PDB entry 8FNG | electron microscopy, 2.20 A resolution | chains B and C of the 12 polymer chains in the assembly

== Chain B (and C) ==
Name: Lamina-associated polypeptide 2, isoform alpha, Integrase chimera
Source organism: Homo sapiens
Notes: EC 2.7.7.-, 3.1.-.-; chain C of this document is another copy of the same molecule, construct and numbering; everything in this record applies to it too
Reference sequence: chimeric construct of P42166, P12497: residues -53 to -3 from P42166 (LAP2A_HUMAN) positions 50-100 (UniProt number = residue number + 103); residues 1-288 from P12497 positions 1148-1435 (UniProt number = residue number + 1147)
Amino-acid sequence (364 residues; each row starts with the number of its first residue; numbers below 1 keep their minus sign (Gly-75 is residue -75)):
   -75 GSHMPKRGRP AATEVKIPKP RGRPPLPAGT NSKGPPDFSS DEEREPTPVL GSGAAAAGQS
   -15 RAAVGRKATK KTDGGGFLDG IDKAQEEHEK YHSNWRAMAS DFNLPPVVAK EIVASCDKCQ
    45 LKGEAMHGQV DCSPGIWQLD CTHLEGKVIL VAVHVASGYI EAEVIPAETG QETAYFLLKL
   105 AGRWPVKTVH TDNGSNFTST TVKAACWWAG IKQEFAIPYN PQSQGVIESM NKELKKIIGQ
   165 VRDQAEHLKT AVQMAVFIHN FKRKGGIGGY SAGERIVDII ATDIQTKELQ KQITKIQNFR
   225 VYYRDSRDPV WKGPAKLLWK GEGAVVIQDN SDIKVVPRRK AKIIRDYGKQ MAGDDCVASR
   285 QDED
Disordered / not traced: -75 to 1, 45-56, 140-148, 229-234, 271-288 (chain C: -75 to 211, 278-288)
Differences from the reference sequence: expression tag (-75 to -54); conflict Gln-17 (Arg86 in P42166); linker (-2 to 0); engineered mutation Ala140 (Gly1287 in P12497)
UniProt features mapped onto this chain:
  - modified residue: Thr-46 (Phosphothreonine), Ser-44 (Phosphoserine), Ser-37 (Phosphoserine), Ser-36 (Phosphoserine), Thr-29 (Phosphothreonine), Ser-24 (Phosphoserine), Arg-15 (Omega-N-methylarginine)
  - zinc finger: Asp3 to Gln44 (Integrase-type)
  - DNA-binding region: Phe223 to Asp270 (Integrase-type)
  - binding site (Zn(2+)): His12, His16, Cys40, Cys43
  - binding site (Mg(2+)): Asp64, Asp116, Glu152
What the authors report for this chain:
  - mutagenesis - E138K: unchanged catalytic activity
  - mutagenesis - G140A (3- to 5-fold), Q148H (5- to 10-fold), Q148K (5- to 10-fold), Q148R (5- to 10-fold): decreased catalytic activity
  - catalytic residues: Glu152 (citing earlier work)

== How chain B and chain C interact ==
Contacting residue pairs - 14 pairs, chain B then chain C:
  Pro30(B) - Gln274(C)
  Pro30(B) - Met275(C)  hydrophobic
  Ala205(B) - Tyr271(C)
  Ile208(B) - Tyr271(C)  hydrophobic
  Gln209(B) - Tyr271(C)
  Gln209(B) - Gln274(C)
  Gln209(B) - Met275(C)
  Glu212(B) - Gly272(C)
  Glu212(B) - Met275(C)
  Leu213(B) - Met275(C)  hydrophobic
  Gln216(B) - Gly272(C)
  Gln216(B) - Met275(C)
  Gln216(B) - Ala276(C)  hydrogen bond (side chain-backbone)
  Trp243(B) - Ala276(C)
Also at the interface, not in a pair above, chain B (11 interface residues in all): Trp19, Pro29, Val31
Also at the interface, not in a pair above, chain C (6 interface residues in all): Gly277

== Overview ==
The interface between chain B and chain C involves 11 residues on one side and 6 on the other; the contacts
include 1 hydrogen bond. Its one hydrogen-bonded contact is Gln216(B)-Ala276(C). From the paper: the catalytic
residue Glu152(B); G140A, Q148H and Q148K of chain B, among others, reduce catalytic activity; 5 substitutions
were tested in all.
Chain B and chain C are both Lamina-associated polypeptide 2, isoform alpha, Integrase chimera (Homo sapiens);
the structure, Structure of G140A HIV-1 intasome with Dolutegravir bound, was determined by electron
microscopy, deposited together with 8FND, 8FNH, 8FNJ, 8FNL, 8FNM, 8FNO, 8FNP and 8FNQ.
